Entry 8HQ4 (X-ray diffraction, 2.12 A resolution); this record covers chains B and C of the 3 polymer chains in the assembly.

== Chain B ==
Protein: YRB1 isoform 1
From: Saccharomyces cerevisiae
UniProt: A0A6A5PZB5 (A0A6A5PZB5_YEASX); residue numbers follow UniProt; this construct covers 62-201
Chain sequence (140 residues; each row starts with the number of its first residue):
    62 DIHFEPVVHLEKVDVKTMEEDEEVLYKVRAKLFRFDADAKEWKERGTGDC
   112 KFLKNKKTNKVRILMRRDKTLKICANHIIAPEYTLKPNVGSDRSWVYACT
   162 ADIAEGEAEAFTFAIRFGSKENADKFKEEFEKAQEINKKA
Not modelled in the structure: 62-80, 201

== Chain C ==
Protein: CRM1 isoform 1
From: Saccharomyces cerevisiae
UniProt: A0A6A5PZI8 (A0A6A5PZI8_YEASX); numbering as in UniProt; present here: 1-376, 414-440, 462-1058
Chain sequence (1003 residues; numbered -2 to 1058; 58 numbers in that range are skipped by the numbering (no residue carries them; nothing is unmodelled there); the number before each row is that of its first residue; numbers below 1 keep their minus sign (Gly-2 is residue -2)):
    -2 GGSMEGILDFSNDLDIALLDQVVSTFYQGEGVQQKQAQEILTKFQDNPDA
    48 WEKVDQILQFSTNPQSKFIALSILDKLITRKWKLLPNDHRIGIRNFVVGM
    98 IISMCQDDEVFKTQKNLINKSDLTLVQILKQEWPQNWPEFIPELIGSSSS
   148 SVNVCENNMIVLKLLSEEVFDFSAEQMTQAKALHLKNSMSKEFEQIFKLC
   198 FQVLEQGSSSSLIVATLESLLRYLHWIPYRYIYETNILELLSTKFMTSPD
   248 TRAITLKCLTEVSNLKIPQDNDLIKRQTVLFFQNTLQQIATSVMPVTADL
   298 KATYANANGNDQSFLQDLAMFLTTYLARNRALLESDESLRELLLNAHQYL
   348 IQLSKIEERELFKTTLDYWHNLVADLFYE
   414 PLKKHIYEEICSQLRLVIIENMVRPEE
   462 IQLYKSEREVLVYLTHLNVIDTEEIMISKLARQIDGSEWSWHNINTLSWA
   512 IGSISGTMSEDTEKRFVVTVIKDLLGLCEQKRGKDNKAVVARDIMYVVGE
   562 YPRFLKAHWNFLRTVILKLFEFMHETHEGVQDMACDTFIKIVQKCKYHFV
   612 IQQPRESEPFIQTIIRDIQKTTADLQPQQVHTFYKACGIIISEERSVAER
   662 NRLLSDLMQLPNMAWDTIVEQSTANPTLLLDSETVKIIANIIKTNVAVCT
   712 SMGADFYPQLGHIYYNMLQLYRAVSSMISTQVAAEGLIATKTPKVRGLRT
   762 IKKEILKLVETYISKARNLDDVVKVLVEPLLNAVLEDYMNNVPDARDAEV
   812 LNCMTTVVEKVGHMIPQGVILILQSVFECTLDMINKDFTEYPEHRVEFYK
   862 LLKVINEKSFAAFLELPPAAFKLFVDAICWAFKHNNRDVEVNGLQIALDL
   912 VKNIERMGNVPFANEFHKNYFFIFVSETFFVLTDSDHKSGFSKQALLLMK
   962 LISLVYDNKISVPLYQEAEVPQGTSNQVYLSQYLANMLSNAFPHLTSEQI
  1012 ASFLSALTKQCKDLVVFKGTLRDFLVQIKEVGGDPTDYLFAEDKENA
Not modelled in the structure: -2 to -1, 1054-1058
Differences from the reference sequence: expression tag (-2 to 0); engineered mutation Glu27 (Ser in A0A6A5PZI8), Glu49 (Gln in A0A6A5PZI8), Val51 (Ala in A0A6A5PZI8), Gly537 (Asp in A0A6A5PZI8), Cys539 (Thr in A0A6A5PZI8), Glu540 (Val in A0A6A5PZI8), Gln541 (Lys in A0A6A5PZI8), Arg553 (Ser in A0A6A5PZI8), Glu561 (Gln in A0A6A5PZI8), Thr741 (Ala in A0A6A5PZI8), Cys1022 (Tyr in A0A6A5PZI8)
Ligand contacts: M9R (3-[(4-fluorophenyl)carbonylamino]-4-[4-[3-(trifluoromethyl)phenyl]piperazin-1-yl]benzoic acid): Ile532, Lys533, Leu536, Ala552, Ile555, Met556, Val559, Asn571, Phe572, Thr575, Val576, Lys579, Leu580, Phe583

== Chain B / chain C interface ==
Contacting residue pairs (9; chain B residue first):
  Val150(B) - Ile749(C)  hydrophobic
  Val150(B) - Thr753(C)
  Val150(B) - Pro754(C)
  Gly151(B) - Lys752(C)
  Gly151(B) - Pro754(C)
  Gly151(B) - Arg757(C)  hydrogen bond (backbone-side chain)
  Ser152(B) - Pro754(C)
  Asp153(B) - Lys697(C)  salt bridge
  Asp153(B) - Pro754(C)

== Summary ==
4 residues of chain B face 6 of chain C across their interface; the contacts include 1 hydrogen bond and 1
salt bridge. Polar pairs include Asp153(B)-Lys697(C) and Gly151(B)-Arg757(C). Ligands of chain C: compound
M9R.
Chain B is YRB1 isoform 1 and chain C is CRM1 isoform 1, both from Saccharomyces cerevisiae; the structure,
B27 in complex with CRM1-Ran-RanBP1, was determined by X-ray diffraction.
